PDB entry 6X19 | electron microscopy, 2.10 A resolution | chains A and B of the 5 polymer chains in the assembly

# Chain A
Protein: Guanine nucleotide-binding protein G(s) subunit alpha isoforms short
Source organism: Homo sapiens
Reference sequence: P63092 (GNAS2_HUMAN); residues 1-394 here = UniProt positions 1-394
Amino-acid sequence (394 residues; each row starts with the number of its first residue):
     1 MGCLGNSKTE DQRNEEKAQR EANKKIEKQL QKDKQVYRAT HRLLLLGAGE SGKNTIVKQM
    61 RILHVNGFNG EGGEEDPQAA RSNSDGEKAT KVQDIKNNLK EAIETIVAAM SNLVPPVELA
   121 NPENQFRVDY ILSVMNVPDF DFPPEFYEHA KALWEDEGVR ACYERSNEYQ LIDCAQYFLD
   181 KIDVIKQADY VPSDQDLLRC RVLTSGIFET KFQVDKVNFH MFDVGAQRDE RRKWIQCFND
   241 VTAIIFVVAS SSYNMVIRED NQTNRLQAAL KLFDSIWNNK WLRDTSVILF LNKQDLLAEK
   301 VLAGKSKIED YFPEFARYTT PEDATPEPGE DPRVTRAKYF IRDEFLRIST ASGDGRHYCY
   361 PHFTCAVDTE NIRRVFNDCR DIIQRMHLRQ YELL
Disordered / not traced: 1-11, 65-87, 254-263
Construct notes: conflict N54 (Ser in P63092), A226 (Gly in P63092), A268 (Glu in P63092), K271 (Asn in P63092), D274 (Lys in P63092), K280 (Arg in P63092), D284 (Thr in P63092), T285 (Ile in P63092)

# Chain B
Protein: Guanine nucleotide-binding protein G(I)/G(S)/G(T) subunit beta-1
Source organism: Homo sapiens
Reference sequence: P62873 (GBB1_HUMAN); numbering as in UniProt (aligned over 2-340)
Amino-acid sequence (340 residues; each row starts with the number of its first residue):
     1 QSELDQLRQE AEQLKNQIRD ARKACADATL SQITNNIDPV GRIQMRTRRT LRGHLAKIYA
    61 MHWGTDSRLL VSASQDGKLI IWDSYTTNKV HAIPLRSSWV MTCAYAPSGN YVACGGLDNI
   121 CSIYNLKTRE GNVRVSRELA GHTGYLSCCR FLDDNQIVTS SGDTTCALWD IETGQQTTTF
   181 TGHTGDVMSL SLAPDTRLFV SGACDASAKL WDVREGMCRQ TFTGHESDIN AICFFPNGNA
   241 FATGSDDATC RLFDLRADQE LMTYSHDNII CGITSVSFSK SGRLLLAGYD DFNCNVWDAL
   301 KADRAGVLAG HDNRVSCLGV TDDGMAVATG SWDSFLKIWN
Disordered / not traced: 1-2
Construct notes: expression tag (1)
Swiss-Prot annotation at these positions:
  - modified residue: S2 (N-acetylserine), H266 (Phosphohistidine)
  - natural variant: L30 (L30F: In MRD42; uncertain significance), R52 (R52G: In MRD42), G64 (G64V: In MRD42), D76 (D76E: In MRD42; D76G: In MRD42), G77 (G77S: In MRD42), K78 (K78R: In MRD42), I80 (I80N: In MRD42; I80T: In MRD42), H91 (H91R: In MRD42; uncertain significance), A92 (A92T: In MRD42), P94 (P94S: In MRD42), L95 (L95P: In MRD42), R96 (R96L: In MRD42), 5 further natural variant entries in UniProt

# Interface between chain A and chain B
Contacting residue pairs (66; chain A residue first):
  E16(A) with T86(B); N88(B)
  Q19(A) with D83(B); T86(B), hydrogen bond; N88(B), hydrogen bond (backbone-side chain)
  R20(A) with N88(B)
  N23(A) with N88(B); K89(B), hydrogen bond (side chain-backbone)
  I26(A) with K89(B); V90(B); H91(B); A92(B), hydrophobic
  E27(A) with K89(B), salt bridge
  L30(A) with G53(B); K78(B); K89(B)
  D33(A) with K78(B), salt bridge
  K34(A) with L55(B)
  Y37(A) with L55(B), hydrophobic; A56(B)
  R38(A) with L55(B), hydrogen bond (side chain-backbone)
  G206(A) with L117(B); D118(B); N119(B)
  I207(A) with W99(B); L117(B), hydrogen bond (backbone-backbone)
  F222(A) with W99(B)
  A226(A) with N119(B), hydrogen bond (backbone-side chain); T143(B); G144(B)
  Q227(A) with L117(B), hydrogen bond (side chain-backbone); N119(B), hydrogen bond; G144(B); Y145(B), hydrogen bond (side chain-backbone)
  R228(A) with G162(B), hydrogen bond (side chain-backbone); T164(B); G185(B); D186(B), salt bridge
  R232(A) with C204(B), hydrogen bond (side chain-backbone); D228(B), salt bridge
  K233(A) with Y145(B); D186(B); M188(B); C204(B); D228(B), salt bridge; N230(B), hydrogen bond; D246(B), salt bridge
  W234(A) with L117(B), hydrophobic; Y145(B), hydrophobic
  Q236(A) with K57(B); Y59(B), hydrogen bond (backbone-side chain); R314(B); W332(B)
  C237(A) with K57(B), hydrogen bond (backbone-side chain); Y59(B), hydrogen bond (backbone-side chain); Q75(B); W99(B); M101(B), hydrophobic
  F238(A) with W99(B), hydrophobic; L117(B), hydrophobic
  N239(A) with K57(B), hydrogen bond; W332(B)
  D240(A) with K57(B), salt bridge
  W281(A) with D290(B); R314(B); W332(B), hydrophobic
Interface residues without a listed pair, chain A (31 interface residues in all): A22, T204, E230, V241, K280
Interface residues without a listed pair, chain B (41 interface residues in all): D76, I80, S97, S98, D163, T184, C271

# Overview
31 residues of chain A and 41 residues of chain B are in contact, with 16 hydrogen bonds and 7 salt bridges.
Polar pairs include E27(A)-K89(B), D33(A)-K78(B) and R228(A)-D186(B).
Chain A is Guanine nucleotide-binding protein G(s) subunit alpha isoforms short and chain B is Guanine
nucleotide-binding protein G(I)/G(S)/G(T) subunit beta-1, both from Homo sapiens; the structure, Non peptide
agonist CHU-128, bound to Glucagon-Like peptide-1 (GLP-1) Receptor, was determined by electron microscopy,
deposited together with 6X18 and 6X1A.
